7VO7 - chains A and B of the 3 polymer chains in the assembly; structure by X-ray diffraction, 2.25 A resolution.

[Chain A (and B)]
Molecule: Cationic trypsin
Source organism: Bos taurus
Notes: EC 3.4.21.4; chain B of this document is another copy of the same molecule, construct and numbering; everything in this record applies to it too
UniProtKB: P00760 (TRY1_BOVIN); the construct lacks a stretch of the UniProt sequence and is renumbered around it, so the offset changes along the chain: 16-34 = UniProt 24-42; 37-67 = UniProt 43-73; 69-125 = UniProt 74-130; 127-130 = UniProt 131-134; 5 more segments
Chain sequence (223 residues; row label = number of the first residue in the row; note: 10 numbers in that range are skipped by the numbering (no residue carries them; nothing is unmodelled there)):
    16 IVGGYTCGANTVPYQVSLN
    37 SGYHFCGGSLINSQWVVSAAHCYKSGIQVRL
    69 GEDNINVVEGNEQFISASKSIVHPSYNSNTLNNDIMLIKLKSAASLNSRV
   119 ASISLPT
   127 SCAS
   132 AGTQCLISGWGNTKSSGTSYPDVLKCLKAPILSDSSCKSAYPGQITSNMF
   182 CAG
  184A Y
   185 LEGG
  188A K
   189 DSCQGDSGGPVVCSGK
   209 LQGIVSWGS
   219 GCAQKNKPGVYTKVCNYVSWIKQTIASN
Curated features (UniProtKB/Swiss-Prot):
  - active site (Charge relay system): His57, Asp102, Ser195
  - binding site (Ca(2+)): Glu70, Asn72, Val75, Glu80
  - binding site (substrate): Asp189, Ser190, Gln192, Gly193, Ser195
Disulfides: Cys22-Cys157, Cys42-Cys58, Cys128-Cys233, Cys136-Cys201, Cys168-Cys182, Cys191-Cys220
Bound ions: Ca2+: Glu70, Asn72, Val75, Glu80

[How chain A and chain B interact]
Residue-residue contacts (8; chain A residue first):
  Asn95(A) - Gly174(B)  hydrogen bond (side chain-backbone)
  Asn97(A) - Gly174(B)
  Asn97(A) - Gln175(B)
  Thr98(A) - Gly174(B)
  Pro173(A) - Asn97(B)
  Gly174(A) - Asn95(B)  hydrogen bond (backbone-side chain)
  Gly174(A) - Thr98(B)
  Gln175(A) - Asn97(B)
Other interface residues (no listed pair), chain B (6 interface residues in all): Pro173

[Summary]
Chain A and chain B each contribute 6 residues to their interface; the contacts include 2 hydrogen bonds. Its
one hydrogen-bonded contact is Asn95(A)-Gly174(B). UniProt lists 3 active-site residues, 4 Ca2+-binding
residues and 5 substrate-binding residues on chain A.
Both chains are Cationic trypsin (Bos taurus). Entry 7VO7 (Crystal structure of trypsin in complex with Lima
bean trypsin inhibitor at 2.25A resolution) was determined by X-ray diffraction.
